6EOG - chain A; structure by X-ray diffraction, 1.20 A resolution.

# Chain A
Name: Galectin-3
From: Homo sapiens
Reference sequence: P17931 (LEG3_HUMAN); residues 114-250 here = UniProt positions 114-250
Sequence (138 residues; row label = number of the first residue in the row):
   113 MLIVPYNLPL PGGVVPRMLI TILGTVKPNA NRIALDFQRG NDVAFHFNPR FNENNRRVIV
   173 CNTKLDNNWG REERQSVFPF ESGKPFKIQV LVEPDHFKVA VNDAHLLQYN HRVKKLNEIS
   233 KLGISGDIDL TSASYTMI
Differences from the reference sequence: initiating methionine (113)
Ligand contacts: BKK ((2S,3R,4S,5R,6R)-2-(3-chlorophenyl)sulfanyl-6-(hydroxymethyl)-4-[4-[3,4,5-tris(fluoranyl)phenyl]-1,2,3-triazol-1-yl]oxane-3,5-diol): Arg-144, Ile-145, Ala-146, His-158, Asn-160, Arg-162, Val-172, Asn-174, Trp-181, Gly-182, Glu-184, Ser-237, Gly-238

# Summary
Ligands of chain A: compound BKK.
Chain A is Galectin-3 (Homo sapiens); the structure, Human galectin-3c in complex with a galactose derivative,
was determined by X-ray diffraction, deposited together with 6EOL.
